PDB entry 3IYP | electron microscopy, 7.20 A resolution (low resolution: residue-level contacts below are approximate; hydrogen-bond / salt-bridge calls are withheld) | chains A and D of the 5 polymer chains in the assembly

Chain A:
Name: Capsid protein
From: Human echovirus 7
Reference sequence: Q9QP24 (Q9QP24_9ENTO); numbering as in UniProt (aligned over 1-292)
Sequence (292 residues; each row starts with the number of its first residue):
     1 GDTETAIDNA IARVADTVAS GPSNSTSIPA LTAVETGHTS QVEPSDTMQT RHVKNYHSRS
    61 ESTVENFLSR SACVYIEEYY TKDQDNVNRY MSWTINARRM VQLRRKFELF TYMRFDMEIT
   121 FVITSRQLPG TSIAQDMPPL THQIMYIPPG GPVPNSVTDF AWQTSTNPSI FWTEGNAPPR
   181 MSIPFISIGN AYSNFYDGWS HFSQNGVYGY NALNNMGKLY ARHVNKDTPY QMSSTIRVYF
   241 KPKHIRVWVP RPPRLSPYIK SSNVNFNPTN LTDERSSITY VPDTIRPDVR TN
Disordered / not traced: 1-10, 288-292

Chain D:
Name: Polyprotein
From: Human echovirus 7
Reference sequence: Q91QV1 (Q91QV1_9ENTO); residue numbers follow UniProt; this construct covers 1-70
Sequence (70 residues; each row starts with the number of its first residue):
     1 MGAQVSTQKT GAHETGLNAS GNSIIHYTNI NYYKDAASNS ANRQDFTQDP GKFTEPVKDI
    61 MIKTMPALNS
Disordered / not traced: 16-23, 70

How chain A and chain D interact:
Pairs across the interface - 46 pairs, chain A then chain D:
  Ile-11(A) / Phe-46(D)
  Ala-12(A) / Phe-46(D)
  Ser-27(A) / Thr-64(D)
  Ile-28(A) / Lys-63(D)
  Ile-28(A) / Thr-64(D)
  Ile-28(A) / Met-65(D)
  Ile-28(A) / Pro-66(D)
  Pro-29(A) / Lys-63(D)
  Thr-32(A) / Ala-67(D)
  Ala-33(A) / Ala-67(D)
  Thr-36(A) / Val-57(D)
  Thr-36(A) / Met-61(D)
  His-38(A) / Thr-54(D)
  His-38(A) / Glu-55(D)
  His-38(A) / Val-57(D)
  His-38(A) / Met-61(D)
  Thr-39(A) / Thr-54(D)
  Gln-41(A) / Thr-54(D)
  Gln-41(A) / Glu-55(D)
  Gln-41(A) / Lys-63(D)
  Glu-43(A) / Lys-63(D)
  Asp-46(A) / Lys-63(D)
  Arg-59(A) / Gln-48(D)
  Ser-60(A) / Lys-9(D)
  Ser-60(A) / Phe-46(D)
  Thr-63(A) / Asp-45(D)
  Thr-63(A) / Phe-46(D)
  Glu-65(A) / Ala-41(D)
  Glu-65(A) / Asn-42(D)
  Glu-65(A) / Arg-43(D)
  Asn-66(A) / Arg-43(D)
  Ser-69(A) / Ala-41(D)
  Ser-69(A) / Arg-43(D)
  Asp-116(A) / Ala-37(D)
  Ser-182(A) / Ala-37(D)
  Pro-184(A) / Ala-37(D)
  Lys-241(A) / Arg-43(D)
  Lys-243(A) / Ala-37(D)
  Lys-243(A) / Ser-38(D)
  Lys-243(A) / Asn-39(D)
  His-244(A) / Ala-36(D)
  His-244(A) / Asn-39(D)
  His-244(A) / Ser-40(D)
  His-244(A) / Ala-41(D)
  His-244(A) / Asn-42(D)
  Pro-250(A) / Phe-53(D)
Other interface residues (no listed pair), chain A (31 interface residues in all): Thr-26, Leu-31, Gly-37, Val-42, Ile-183
Other interface residues (no listed pair), chain D (24 interface residues in all): Pro-56, Leu-68

Summary:
The interface between chain A and chain D involves 31 residues on one side and 24 on the other.
Chain A is Capsid protein and chain D is Polyprotein, both from Human echovirus 7; the structure, The
Interaction of Decay-accelerating Factor with Echovirus 7, was determined by electron microscopy (same
publication as 2X5I).
